Entry 7MOQ (electron microscopy, 8.00 A resolution (low resolution: residue-level contacts below are approximate; hydrogen-bond / salt-bridge calls are withheld)); this record covers chains Q and S of the 35 polymer chains in the assembly.

# Chain Q
Name: Tubulin beta chain
Source organism: Tetrahymena thermophila CU428
UniProt: P41352 (TBB_TETTH); residue numbers follow UniProt; this construct covers 1-443
Amino-acid sequence (443 residues; numbered 1 to 443; the number before each row is that of its first residue):
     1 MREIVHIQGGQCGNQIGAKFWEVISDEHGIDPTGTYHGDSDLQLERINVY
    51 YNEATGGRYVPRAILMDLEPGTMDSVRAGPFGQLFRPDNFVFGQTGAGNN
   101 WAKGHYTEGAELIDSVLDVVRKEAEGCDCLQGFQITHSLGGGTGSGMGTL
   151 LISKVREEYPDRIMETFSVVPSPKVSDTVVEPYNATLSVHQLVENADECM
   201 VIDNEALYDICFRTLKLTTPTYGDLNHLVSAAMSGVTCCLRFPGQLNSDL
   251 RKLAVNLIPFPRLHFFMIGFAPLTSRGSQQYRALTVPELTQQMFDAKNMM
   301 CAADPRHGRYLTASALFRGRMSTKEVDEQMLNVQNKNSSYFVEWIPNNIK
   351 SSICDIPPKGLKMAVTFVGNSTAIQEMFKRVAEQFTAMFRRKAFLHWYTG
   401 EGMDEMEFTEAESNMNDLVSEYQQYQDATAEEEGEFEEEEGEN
Unresolved in the structure: 38-47, 431-443
Small-molecule neighbours:
  - GDP (guanosine-5'-diphosphate): Gly-10, Gln-11, Cys-12, Gln-15, Ile-16, Asp-67, Glu-69, Asn-99, Ser-138, Gly-141, Gly-142, Thr-143, Gly-144, Ser-145, Asp-177, Glu-181, Asn-204, Tyr-222, Leu-225, Asn-226
  - GTP (guanosine-5'-triphosphate): Gln-245, Leu-246, Asn-247, Lys-252
Curated features (UniProtKB/Swiss-Prot):
  - binding site (GTP): Gln-11, Glu-69, Ser-138, Gly-142, Thr-143, Gly-144, Asn-204, Asn-226
  - binding site (Mg(2+)): Glu-69

# Chain S
Name: Tubulin alpha chain
Source organism: Tetrahymena thermophila CU428
UniProt: P41351 (TBA_TETTH); numbering as in UniProt (aligned over 1-449)
Amino-acid sequence (449 residues; each row starts with the number of its first residue):
     1 MREVISIHVGQGGIQVGNACWELFCLEHGIQPDGQMPSDKTIGGGDDAFN
    51 TFFSETGAGKHVPRAVFLDLEPTVIDEVRTGTYRQLFHPEQLISGKEDAA
   101 NNFARGHYTIGKEIVDLCLDRIRKLADNCTGLQGFLVFNSVGGGTGSGLG
   151 SLLLERLSVDYGKKSKLGFTIYPSPQVSTAVVEPYNSILSTHSLLEHTDV
   201 AVMLDNEAIYDICRRNLDIERPTYTNLNRLIAQVISSLTASLRFDGALNV
   251 DITEFQTNLVPYPRIHFMLSSYAPIISAEKAYHEQLSVAEITNSAFEPAN
   301 MMAKCDPRHGKYMACSMMYRGDVVPKDVNASIATIKTKRTIQFVDWCPTG
   351 FKVGINYQPPTVVPGGDLAKVMRAVCMISNSTAIAEVFSRLDHKFDLMYA
   401 KRAFVHWYVGEGMEEGEFSEAREDLAALEKDYEEVGIETAEGEGEEEGY
Unresolved in the structure: 38-47, 440-449
Metal / ion sites: Mg2+: Glu-71 (together with GTP)
Small-molecule neighbours:
  - GDP (guanosine-5'-diphosphate): Leu-248, Asp-251, Glu-254
  - GTP (guanosine-5'-triphosphate): Gly-10, Gln-11, Gly-12, Gln-15, Val-16, Asp-69, Leu-70, Glu-71, Asp-98, Ala-99, Ala-100, Asn-101, Ser-140, Gly-142, Gly-143, Gly-144, Thr-145, Gly-146, Ile-171, Thr-179, Glu-183, Asn-206, Tyr-224, Asn-228, Ile-231
Curated features (UniProtKB/Swiss-Prot):
  - active site: Glu-254
  - binding site (GTP): Gln-11, Glu-71, Ser-140, Gly-144, Thr-145, Thr-179, Asn-206, Asn-228
  - binding site (Mg(2+)): Glu-71
  - site: Tyr-449 (Involved in polymerization)
  - modified residue: Lys-40 (N6-acetyllysine)

# Chain Q / chain S interface
Pairs across the interface - 52 pairs, chain Q then chain S:
  Gln-11(Q) / Leu-248(S)
  Gln-11(Q) / Asn-249(S)
  Pro-70(Q) / Met-1(S)
  Gln-94(Q) / Met-1(S)
  Gly-98(Q) / Thr-253(S)
  Gly-98(Q) / Glu-254(S)
  Gly-98(Q) / Thr-257(S)
  Asn-99(Q) / Glu-254(S)
  Asn-99(Q) / Thr-257(S)
  Asn-99(Q) / Asn-258(S)
  Lys-174(Q) / Asn-329(S)
  Val-175(Q) / Ile-332(S)
  Val-175(Q) / Thr-349(S)
  Ser-176(Q) / Thr-349(S)
  Ser-176(Q) / Phe-351(S)
  Asp-177(Q) / Phe-351(S)
  Thr-178(Q) / Asn-258(S)
  Thr-178(Q) / Lys-352(S)
  Val-179(Q) / Asn-258(S)
  Val-179(Q) / Cys-347(S)
  Val-179(Q) / Thr-349(S)
  Val-179(Q) / Gly-350(S)
  Val-180(Q) / Asn-258(S)
  Glu-205(Q) / Lys-326(S)
  Glu-205(Q) / Asn-329(S)
  Tyr-208(Q) / Lys-326(S)
  Tyr-208(Q) / Asn-329(S)
  Phe-212(Q) / Lys-326(S)
  Pro-220(Q) / Val-324(S)
  Tyr-222(Q) / Pro-325(S)
  Met-388(Q) / Trp-346(S)
  Met-388(Q) / Pro-348(S)
  Arg-391(Q) / Tyr-262(S)
  Arg-391(Q) / Trp-346(S)
  Arg-391(Q) / Glu-434(S)
  Arg-391(Q) / Val-435(S)
  Lys-392(Q) / Tyr-262(S)
  Ala-393(Q) / Tyr-262(S)
  Ala-393(Q) / Trp-346(S)
  Phe-394(Q) / Thr-257(S)
  Phe-394(Q) / Asn-258(S)
  Phe-394(Q) / Pro-261(S)
  Phe-394(Q) / Met-313(S)
  Phe-394(Q) / Trp-346(S)
  Phe-394(Q) / Cys-347(S)
  His-396(Q) / Val-260(S)
  His-396(Q) / Pro-261(S)
  His-396(Q) / Tyr-262(S)
  His-396(Q) / Pro-263(S)
  Trp-397(Q) / Gln-256(S)
  Trp-397(Q) / Thr-257(S)
  Trp-397(Q) / Val-260(S)
Interface residues without a listed pair, chain Q (35 interface residues in all): Glu-69, Gly-93, Thr-95, Gly-96, Asn-100, Lys-103, Thr-221, Gln-384, Ala-387, Arg-390, Leu-395
Interface residues without a listed pair, chain S (33 interface residues in all): Arg-2, Asp-251, Leu-259, Tyr-357, Gly-436, Thr-439

# Overview
Chain Q and chain S form an interface of 35 and 33 residues respectively. GDP is bound between chain Q and
chain S. Bound to chain Q: GTP. Chain S binds GTP.
Chain Q is Tubulin beta chain and chain S is Tubulin alpha chain, both from Tetrahymena thermophila CU428; the
structure, The structure of the Tetrahymena thermophila outer dynein arm on doublet microtubule, was
determined by electron microscopy.
